Entry 3NXZ (X-ray diffraction, 2.70 A resolution); this record covers chains A and D of the 4 polymer chains in the assembly.

# Chain A (and D)
Name: Urease accessory protein ureE
From: Helicobacter pylori
Notes: chain D of this document is another copy of the same molecule, construct and numbering; everything in this record applies to it too
UniProt: Q09064 (UREE_HELPY); residues 1-170 here = UniProt positions 1-170
Amino-acid sequence (170 residues; numbered 1 to 170; the number before each row is that of its first residue):
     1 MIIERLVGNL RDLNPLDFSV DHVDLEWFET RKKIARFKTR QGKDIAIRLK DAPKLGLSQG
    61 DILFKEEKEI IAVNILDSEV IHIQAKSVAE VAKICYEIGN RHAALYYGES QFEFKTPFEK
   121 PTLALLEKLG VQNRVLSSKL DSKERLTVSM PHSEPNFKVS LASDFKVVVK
Not modelled in the structure: 150-170 (chain D: 1, 151-170)
Bound ions: Cu ion: His-102 (shared with 1 residue of chain B; 1 residue of chain C; His-102(D) of chain D)
From the paper describing this entry:
  - Cu ion coordination: His-102
  - self-association interface (contacts with another copy of this molecule); pairs are residue here / residue on that copy: Phe-28/Phe-28 (hydrophobic contact)
  - mutagenesis - H102A: abolished catalytic activity (urease activity)
  - mutagenesis - F28D: unchanged growth (urease activity)

# Chain A / chain D interface
Residue-residue contacts (50; chain A residue first):
  Val-88(A) / Gln-111(D)
  Ala-89(A) / Tyr-107(D)  hydrogen bond (backbone-side chain)
  Val-91(A) / Val-88(D)  hydrophobic
  Val-91(A) / Ala-92(D)  hydrophobic
  Ala-92(A) / Val-91(D)  hydrophobic
  Ala-92(A) / Cys-95(D)
  Ala-92(A) / Phe-114(D)  hydrophobic
  Ala-92(A) / Leu-146(D)
  Lys-93(A) / Thr-147(D)  hydrogen bond
  Cys-95(A) / Ala-92(D)
  Cys-95(A) / Cys-95(D)  hydrophobic
  Cys-95(A) / Tyr-96(D)
  Tyr-96(A) / Cys-95(D)
  Tyr-96(A) / Gly-99(D)
  Tyr-96(A) / Ala-103(D)  hydrogen bond (side chain-backbone)
  Tyr-96(A) / Ala-104(D)
  Tyr-96(A) / Leu-105(D)  hydrophobic
  Tyr-96(A) / Leu-146(D)  hydrophobic
  Tyr-96(A) / Thr-147(D)
  Tyr-96(A) / Val-148(D)  hydrophobic
  Glu-97(A) / Thr-147(D)
  Glu-97(A) / Val-148(D)
  Glu-97(A) / Ser-149(D)  hydrogen bond (side chain-backbone)
  Ile-98(A) / Tyr-96(D)  hydrophobic
  Gly-99(A) / Tyr-96(D)
  Gly-99(A) / Gly-99(D)
  Gly-99(A) / Asn-100(D)
  Asn-100(A) / Gly-99(D)
  Asn-100(A) / His-102(D)  hydrogen bond
  Asn-100(A) / Val-148(D)
  Arg-101(A) / Ser-149(D)  hydrogen bond (side chain-backbone)
  His-102(A) / Asn-100(D)  hydrogen bond
  His-102(A) / His-102(D)  hydrogen bond
  Ala-103(A) / Tyr-96(D)  hydrogen bond (backbone-side chain)
  Leu-105(A) / Tyr-96(D)  hydrophobic
  Tyr-107(A) / Ala-89(D)  hydrogen bond (side chain-backbone)
  Tyr-107(A) / Lys-93(D)
  Gln-111(A) / Val-88(D)
  Phe-114(A) / Ala-92(D)  hydrophobic
  Lys-128(A) / Ser-149(D)
  Leu-146(A) / Ala-92(D)
  Leu-146(A) / Tyr-96(D)
  Thr-147(A) / Lys-93(D)
  Thr-147(A) / Glu-97(D)
  Val-148(A) / Tyr-96(D)  hydrophobic
  Val-148(A) / Glu-97(D)
  Val-148(A) / Asn-100(D)
  Ser-149(A) / Glu-97(D)  hydrogen bond (backbone-side chain)
  Ser-149(A) / Lys-128(D)
  Ser-149(A) / Leu-129(D)
Also at the interface, not in a pair above, chain A (24 interface residues in all): Ala-104
Also at the interface, not in a pair above, chain D (25 interface residues in all): Ile-98, Met-150

# Summary
The interface between chain A and chain D involves 24 residues on one side and 25 on the other; the contacts
include 11 hydrogen bonds. Polar pairs include Ala-89(A)/Tyr-107(D), Lys-93(A)/Thr-147(D) and
Tyr-96(A)/Ala-103(D). The paper reports that H102A of chain A abolishes catalytic activity (urease activity);
Cu ion coordination by His-102(A).
Chain A and chain D are both Urease accessory protein ureE (Helicobacter pylori); the structure, Crystal
Structure of UreE from Helicobacter pylori (Cu2+ bound form), was determined by X-ray diffraction together
with 3L9Z, 3LA0 and 3NY0 from the same study.
